Entry 8G2W (electron microscopy, 3.70 A resolution); this record covers chains G and I of the 8 polymer chains in the assembly.

[Chain G]
Protein: DNA-directed RNA polymerase subunit alpha
From: Escherichia coli
Notes: EC 2.7.7.6
UniProtKB: A0A5B9AW69 (A0A5B9AW69_ECOLX); residue numbers follow UniProt; this construct covers 1-234
Amino-acid sequence (235 residues; row label = number of the first residue in the row):
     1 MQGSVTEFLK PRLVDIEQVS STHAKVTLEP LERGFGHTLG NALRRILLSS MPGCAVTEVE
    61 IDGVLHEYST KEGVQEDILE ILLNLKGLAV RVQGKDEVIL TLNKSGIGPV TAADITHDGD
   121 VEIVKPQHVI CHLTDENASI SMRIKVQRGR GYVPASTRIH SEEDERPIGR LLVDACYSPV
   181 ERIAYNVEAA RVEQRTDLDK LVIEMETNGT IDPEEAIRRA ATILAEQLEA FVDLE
Unresolved in the structure: 1-7, 160-165, 235
Differences from the reference sequence: expression tag (235)

[Chain I]
Protein: DNA-directed RNA polymerase subunit beta
From: Escherichia coli
UniProtKB: C3SIA7 (C3SIA7_ECOLX); numbering as in UniProt (aligned over 2-1341)
Amino-acid sequence (1340 residues; each row starts with the number of its first residue):
     2 VYSYTEKKRI RKDFGKRPQV LDVPYLLSIQ LDSFQKFIEQ DPEGQYGLEA AFRSVFPIQS
    62 YSGNSELQYV SYRLGEPVFD VQECQIRGVT YSAPLRVKLR LVIYEREAPE GTVKDIKEQE
   122 VYMGEIPLMT DNGTFVINGT ERVIVSQLHR SPGVFFDSDK GKTHSSGKVL YNARIIPYRG
   182 SWLDFEFDPK DNLFVRIDRR RKLPATIILR ALNYTTEQIL DLFFEKVIFE IRDNKLQMEL
   242 VPERLRGETA SFDIEANGKV YVEKGRRITA RHIRQLEKDD VKLIEVPVEY IAGKVVAKDY
   302 IDESTGELIC AANMELSLDL LAKLSQSGHK RIETLFTNDL DHGPYISETL RVDPTNDRLS
   362 ALVEIYRMMR PGEPPTREAA ESLFENLFFS EDRYDLSAVG RMKFNRSLLR EEIEGSGILS
   422 KDDIIDVMKK LIDIRNGKGE VDDIDHLGNR RIRSVGEMAE NQFRVGLVRV ERAVKERLSL
   482 GDLDTLMPQD MINAKPISAA VKEFFGSSQL SQFMDQNNPL SEITHKRRIS ALGPGGLTRE
   542 RAGFEVRDVH PTHYGRVCPI ETPEGPNIGL INSLSVYAQT NEYGFLETPY RKVTDGVVTD
   602 EIHYLSAIEE GNYVIAQANS NLDEEGHFVE DLVTCRSKGE SSLFSRDQVD YMDVSTQQVV
   662 SVGASLIPFL EHDDANRALM GANMQRQAVP TLRADKPLVG TGMERAVAVD SGVTAVAKRG
   722 GVVQYVDASR IVIKVNEDEM YPGEAGIDIY NLTKYTRSNQ NTCINQMPCV SLGEPVERGD
   782 VLADGPSTDL GELALGQNMR VAFMPWNGYN FEDSILVSER VVQEDRFTTI HIQELACVSR
   842 DTKLGPEEIT ADIPNVGEAA LSKLDESGIV YIGAEVTGGD ILVGKVTPKG ETQLTPEEKL
   902 LRAIFGEKAS DVKDSSLRVP NGVSGTVIDV QVFTRDGVEK DKRALEIEEM QLKQAKKDLS
   962 EELQILEAGL FSRIRAVLVA GGVEAEKLDK LPRDRWLELG LTDEEKQNQL EQLAEQYDEL
  1022 KHEFEKKLEA KRRKITQGDD LAPGVLKIVK VYLAVKRRIQ PGDKMAGRHG NKGVISKINP
  1082 IEDMPYDENG TPVDIVLNPL GVPSRMNIGQ ILETHLGMAA KGIGDKINAM LKQQQEVAKL
  1142 REFIQRAYDL GADVRQKVDL STFSDEEVMR LAENLRKGMP IATPVFDGAK EAEIKELLKL
  1202 GDLPTSGQIR LYDGRTGEQF ERPVTVGYMY MLKLNHLVDD KMHARSTGSY SLVTQQPLGG
  1262 KAQFGGQRFG EMEVWALEAY GAAYTLQEML TVKSDDVNGR TKMYKNIVDG NHQMEPGMPE
  1322 SFNVLLKEIR SLGINIELED
Unresolved in the structure: 891-914

[Chain G / chain I interface]
Contacting residue pairs (78; chain G residue first):
  His37(G) - Gly1218(I)
  Asn41(G) - Tyr1087(I)
  Asn41(G) - Gly1215(I)
  Asn41(G) - Arg1216(I)  hydrogen bond (side chain-backbone)
  Asn41(G) - Thr1217(I)  hydrogen bond (side chain-backbone)
  Asn41(G) - Gly1218(I)
  Arg44(G) - Glu1083(I)  hydrogen bond (side chain-backbone)
  Arg44(G) - Tyr1087(I)
  Arg44(G) - Pro1093(I)
  Arg45(G) - Glu1083(I)  hydrogen bond (side chain-backbone)
  Arg45(G) - Asp1084(I)  salt bridge
  Arg45(G) - Gly1215(I)  hydrogen bond (side chain-backbone)
  Arg45(G) - Arg1216(I)
  Ser49(G) - Glu1083(I)  hydrogen bond
  Leu65(G) - Ile873(I)
  His66(G) - Gly874(I)
  His66(G) - Val928(I)
  His66(G) - Ile929(I)  hydrogen bond (side chain-backbone)
  Glu67(G) - Lys1057(I)  salt bridge
  Tyr68(G) - Tyr756(I)
  Tyr68(G) - Ile831(I)  hydrophobic
  Tyr68(G) - Thr927(I)
  Tyr68(G) - Ile929(I)  hydrophobic
  Tyr68(G) - Ala1055(I)  hydrophobic
  Tyr68(G) - Lys1057(I)
  Thr70(G) - Ala729(I)
  Glu72(G) - Asp728(I)
  Glu72(G) - Ser730(I)  hydrogen bond
  Glu72(G) - Arg731(I)  salt bridge
  Gly73(G) - Tyr726(I)
  Gly73(G) - Asp728(I)  hydrogen bond (backbone-side chain)
  Val74(G) - Asp728(I)  hydrogen bond (backbone-side chain)
  Val74(G) - Ala729(I)  hydrogen bond (backbone-backbone)
  Gln75(G) - Asp728(I)
  Gln75(G) - Ala729(I)  hydrogen bond (backbone-backbone)
  Gln75(G) - Pro769(I)
  Gln75(G) - Val771(I)
  Gln75(G) - Ser772(I)
  Glu76(G) - Ala729(I)
  Glu76(G) - Met768(I)
  Asp77(G) - Ala729(I)
  Asp77(G) - Lys755(I)  salt bridge
  Asp77(G) - Tyr756(I)  hydrogen bond
  Asp77(G) - Asn766(I)  hydrogen bond
  Leu79(G) - Leu693(I)  hydrophobic
  Leu79(G) - Tyr756(I)
  Leu79(G) - Ile831(I)  hydrophobic
  Leu79(G) - Lys1057(I)
  Glu80(G) - Leu693(I)
  Glu80(G) - Arg694(I)  salt bridge
  Glu80(G) - Met768(I)
  Leu83(G) - Leu693(I)  hydrophobic
  Leu83(G) - Arg694(I)
  Asn84(G) - Arg694(I)
  Lys86(G) - Gln824(I)
  Lys86(G) - Asp826(I)  salt bridge
  Thr134(G) - Tyr726(I)
  Thr134(G) - Val727(I)  hydrogen bond (side chain-backbone)
  Thr134(G) - Leu773(I)
  Asp135(G) - Tyr726(I)
  Tyr152(G) - Val823(I)  hydrogen bond (side chain-backbone)
  Tyr152(G) - Gln824(I)
  Tyr152(G) - Asp826(I)
  Pro154(G) - Arg1059(I)
  Ile168(G) - Gly874(I)
  Ile168(G) - Ala875(I)  hydrophobic
  Arg170(G) - Glu876(I)
  Asp174(G) - Gln824(I)
  Asp174(G) - Asp826(I)
  Cys176(G) - Gln824(I)  hydrogen bond
  Ser178(G) - Gln824(I)
  Glu181(G) - Arg821(I)  hydrogen bond (backbone-side chain)
  Arg182(G) - Asn1090(I)  hydrogen bond
  Arg182(G) - Gly1091(I)
  Ala184(G) - Asn1090(I)
  Ala184(G) - Gly1091(I)
  Tyr185(G) - Tyr1087(I)  hydrogen bond
  Tyr185(G) - Gly1218(I)
Other interface residues (no listed pair), chain G (42 interface residues in all): Leu48, Lys71, Ile107, Ser156, Arg166, Val180, Ile183, Glu204
Other interface residues (no listed pair), chain I (50 interface residues in all): Glu820, Lys864, Val1056, Ile1082, Met1085, Glu1089, Thr1092, Asp1214, Glu1219

[Overview]
42 residues of chain G and 50 residues of chain I are in contact; the contacts include 20 hydrogen bonds and 6
salt bridges. Polar contacts include Arg45(G)-Asp1084(I), Glu67(G)-Lys1057(I) and Glu72(G)-Arg731(I).
Here chain G is DNA-directed RNA polymerase subunit alpha and chain I is DNA-directed RNA polymerase subunit
beta, both from Escherichia coli. Entry 8G2W (Cryo-EM structure of 3DVA component 2 of Escherichia coli
que-PEC (paused elongation complex) RNA Polymerase minus ...) was determined by electron microscopy (same
publication as 8F3C, 8G00, 8G1S, 8G4W, 8G7E and 8G8Z).
